PDB entry 5PGX | X-ray diffraction, 2.50 A resolution | chains A and B

[Chain A (and B)]
Protein: Corticosteroid 11-beta-dehydrogenase isozyme 1
From: Homo sapiens
Notes: EC 1.1.1.146; chain B of this document is another copy of the same molecule, construct and numbering; everything in this record applies to it too
UniProtKB: P28845 (DHI1_HUMAN); residue numbers follow UniProt; this construct covers 24-292
Sequence (286 residues; row label = number of the first residue in the row):
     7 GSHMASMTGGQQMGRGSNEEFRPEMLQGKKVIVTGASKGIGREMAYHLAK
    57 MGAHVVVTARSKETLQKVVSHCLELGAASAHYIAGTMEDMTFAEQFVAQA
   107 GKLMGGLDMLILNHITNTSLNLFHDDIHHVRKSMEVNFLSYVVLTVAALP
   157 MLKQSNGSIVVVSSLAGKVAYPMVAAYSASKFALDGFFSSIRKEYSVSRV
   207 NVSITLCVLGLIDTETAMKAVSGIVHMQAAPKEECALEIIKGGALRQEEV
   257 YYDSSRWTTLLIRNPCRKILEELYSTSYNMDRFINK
Disordered / not traced: 7-25, 288-292 (chain B: 7-9, 290-292)
Construct notes: expression tag (7-23); engineered mutation Arg-262 (Leu in P28845), Glu-278 (Phe in P28845)
Curated features (UniProtKB/Swiss-Prot):
  - active site: Tyr-183 (Proton acceptor)
  - binding site (NADP(+)): Thr-92, Met-93, Asn-119 to Ile-121, Tyr-183 to Lys-187, Ile-218 to Thr-222
  - binding site (substrate): Ser-170
  - glycosylation (N-linked (GlcNAc...) asparagine): Asn-123, Asn-162, Asn-207
  - natural variant: Val-148 (V148E: In a breast cancer sample)
  - mutagenesis: Glu-25 to Glu-26 (Inverted topology. Reduced Vmax; No effect on topology. Reduced Vmax; Reduced Vmax), Glu-25 (E25K/Q: No effect on activity), Glu-26 (E26K: No effect on activity), Lys-35 to Lys-36 (Complete loss of activity)
Residues lining bound ligands:
  - 8KD (2-(2-benzyl-6-hydroxyadamantan-2-yl)-1-(3-hydroxyazetidin-1-yl)ethan-1-one): Thr-124, Leu-126, Ser-170, Leu-171, Ala-172, Tyr-177, Val-180, Tyr-183, Leu-215, Gly-216, Leu-217, Thr-222, Ala-223, Ala-226, Val-227, Met-233
  - NADP (NAP; NADP nicotinamide-adenine-dinucleotide phosphate): Gly-41, Ala-42, Ser-43, Lys-44, Gly-45, Ile-46, Ala-65, Arg-66, Ser-67, Gly-91, Thr-92, Met-93, Glu-94, Asn-119, His-120, Ile-121, Thr-122, Asn-123, Val-142, Tyr-147, Val-168, Ser-169, Ser-170, Tyr-183, Lys-187, Leu-215, Gly-216, Leu-217, Ile-218, Thr-220, Thr-222, Ala-223

[Chain A / chain B interface]
Contacting residue pairs (110):
  Met-96(A) / Arg-137(B)
  Asn-127(A) / Glu-200(B)
  Leu-128(A) / Glu-200(B)
  Leu-128(A) / Phe-289(B)
  Phe-129(A) / Val-148(B)  hydrophobic
  Phe-129(A) / Val-152(B)  hydrophobic
  Phe-129(A) / Phe-193(B)  hydrophobic
  Phe-129(A) / Ile-197(B)  hydrophobic
  Phe-129(A) / Glu-200(B)  hydrogen bond (backbone-side chain)
  His-130(A) / Val-152(B)
  Asp-131(A) / Val-152(B)
  Ile-133(A) / Leu-145(B)  hydrophobic
  Ile-133(A) / Val-148(B)  hydrophobic
  Ile-133(A) / Val-149(B)  hydrophobic
  Val-136(A) / Phe-144(B)  hydrophobic
  Val-136(A) / Phe-193(B)  hydrophobic
  Arg-137(A) / Met-96(B)
  Arg-137(A) / Glu-141(B)  salt bridge
  Arg-137(A) / Leu-145(B)
  Met-140(A) / Met-140(B)  hydrophobic
  Glu-141(A) / Arg-137(B)  salt bridge
  Phe-144(A) / Val-136(B)  hydrophobic
  Phe-144(A) / Met-140(B)  hydrophobic
  Phe-144(A) / Ala-185(B)  hydrophobic
  Leu-145(A) / Arg-137(B)
  Val-148(A) / Phe-129(B)  hydrophobic
  Val-148(A) / Ile-133(B)  hydrophobic
  Val-149(A) / Ile-133(B)  hydrophobic
  Val-152(A) / Phe-129(B)  hydrophobic
  Val-152(A) / His-130(B)
  Val-152(A) / Asp-131(B)
  Leu-171(A) / Tyr-280(B)
  Lys-174(A) / Arg-273(B)
  Val-175(A) / Arg-273(B)
  Val-175(A) / Glu-277(B)
  Ala-176(A) / Ser-195(B)
  Ala-176(A) / Ser-196(B)
  Ala-176(A) / Glu-277(B)  hydrogen bond (backbone-side chain)
  Tyr-177(A) / Ser-196(B)  hydrogen bond (backbone-side chain)
  Tyr-177(A) / Tyr-280(B)
  Pro-178(A) / Ser-196(B)
  Pro-178(A) / Glu-200(B)
  Pro-178(A) / Met-286(B)  hydrophobic
  Met-179(A) / Glu-200(B)  hydrogen bond (backbone-side chain)
  Met-179(A) / Met-286(B)  hydrophobic
  Met-179(A) / Phe-289(B)
  Val-180(A) / Ser-196(B)
  Ala-181(A) / Phe-193(B)
  Ala-181(A) / Ser-196(B)  hydrogen bond (backbone-side chain)
  Ala-181(A) / Ile-197(B)  hydrophobic
  Ala-182(A) / Phe-193(B)
  Ser-184(A) / Gly-192(B)  hydrogen bond (side chain-backbone)
  Ala-185(A) / Phe-144(B)  hydrophobic
  Ala-185(A) / Ala-189(B)
  Ala-185(A) / Phe-193(B)  hydrophobic
  Phe-188(A) / Phe-188(B)
  Phe-188(A) / Asp-191(B)
  Phe-188(A) / Gly-192(B)
  Phe-188(A) / Arg-273(B)
  Ala-189(A) / Ala-185(B)
  Asp-191(A) / Phe-188(B)
  Gly-192(A) / Ser-184(B)  hydrogen bond (backbone-side chain)
  Gly-192(A) / Phe-188(B)
  Phe-193(A) / Phe-129(B)  hydrophobic
  Phe-193(A) / Val-136(B)  hydrophobic
  Phe-193(A) / Ala-181(B)
  Phe-193(A) / Ala-185(B)  hydrophobic
  Ser-195(A) / Ala-176(B)
  Ser-196(A) / Ala-176(B)
  Ser-196(A) / Tyr-177(B)  hydrogen bond (side chain-backbone)
  Ser-196(A) / Pro-178(B)
  Ser-196(A) / Val-180(B)
  Ser-196(A) / Ala-181(B)  hydrogen bond (side chain-backbone)
  Ile-197(A) / Phe-129(B)  hydrophobic
  Ile-197(A) / Ala-181(B)  hydrophobic
  Glu-200(A) / Asn-127(B)
  Glu-200(A) / Leu-128(B)
  Glu-200(A) / Phe-129(B)  hydrogen bond (side chain-backbone)
  Glu-200(A) / Pro-178(B)
  Glu-200(A) / Met-179(B)  hydrogen bond (side chain-backbone)
  Gly-229(A) / Asn-285(B)
  Ile-230(A) / Asn-285(B)
  Ile-230(A) / Arg-288(B)
  Val-231(A) / Ser-283(B)
  His-232(A) / Ser-283(B)
  Trp-263(A) / Leu-279(B)  hydrophobic
  Thr-264(A) / Tyr-280(B)  hydrogen bond
  Leu-267(A) / Cys-272(B)
  Leu-267(A) / Ile-275(B)  hydrophobic
  Leu-267(A) / Leu-276(B)  hydrophobic
  Ile-268(A) / Leu-276(B)
  Asn-270(A) / Asn-270(B)
  Cys-272(A) / Leu-267(B)
  Arg-273(A) / Lys-174(B)
  Arg-273(A) / Val-175(B)
  Arg-273(A) / Phe-188(B)
  Ile-275(A) / Leu-267(B)  hydrophobic
  Leu-276(A) / Leu-267(B)
  Leu-276(A) / Ile-268(B)
  Glu-277(A) / Val-175(B)
  Glu-277(A) / Ala-176(B)  hydrogen bond (side chain-backbone)
  Tyr-280(A) / Leu-171(B)
  Tyr-280(A) / Tyr-177(B)
  Tyr-280(A) / Thr-264(B)  hydrogen bond
  Ser-283(A) / Val-231(B)
  Ser-283(A) / His-232(B)  hydrogen bond (backbone-backbone)
  Tyr-284(A) / Ile-230(B)
  Tyr-284(A) / Val-231(B)  hydrophobic
  Asn-285(A) / Ile-230(B)  hydrogen bond (backbone-backbone)
  Asn-285(A) / His-232(B)
Also at the interface, not in a pair above, chain A (61 interface residues in all): Leu-126, Lys-199, Ser-228, Asp-259, Leu-279, Met-286
Also at the interface, not in a pair above, chain B (61 interface residues in all): Ala-182, Lys-199, Gly-229, Met-233, Trp-263, Tyr-284

[Summary]
Chain A and chain B each contribute 61 residues to their interface, with 16 hydrogen bonds and 2 salt bridges.
Polar pairs include Arg-137(A)/Glu-141(B), Phe-129(A)/Glu-200(B) and Ala-176(A)/Glu-277(B). Ligands of chain
A: NADP and compound 8KD.
Both chains are Corticosteroid 11-beta-dehydrogenase isozyme 1 (Homo sapiens). Entry 5PGX (Crystal structure
of 11BETA-HSD1 double mutant (L262R, F278E) complexed with
2-(2-benzyl-6-hydroxyadamantan-2-yl)-1-(3-hydroxyazetidin-1-yl)ethan-1-one) was determined by X-ray
diffraction, deposited together with 5PGU, 5PGV, 5PGW, 5PGY and 5PGZ.
